Entry 7R5B (X-ray diffraction, 1.77 A resolution); this record covers chain A.

[Chain A]
Name: Bromodomain-containing protein 4
From: Homo sapiens
UniProtKB: O60885 (BRD4_HUMAN); residue numbers follow UniProt; this construct covers 44-168
Chain sequence (127 residues; each row starts with the number of its first residue):
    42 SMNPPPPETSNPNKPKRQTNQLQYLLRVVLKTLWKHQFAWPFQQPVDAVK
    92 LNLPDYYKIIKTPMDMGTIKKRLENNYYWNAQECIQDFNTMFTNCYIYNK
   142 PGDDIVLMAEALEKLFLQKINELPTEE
Sequence notes: expression tag (42-43)
Residues lining bound ligands: I5K (1-(3-aminophenyl)-3-methyl-5,6,7,8-tetrahydro-2H-cyclohepta[c]pyrrol-4-one): Trp81, Pro82, Phe83, Gln85, Pro86, Val87, Leu92, Leu94, Tyr97, Cys136, Tyr139, Asn140, Ile146
Curated features (UniProtKB/Swiss-Prot):
  - site: Asn140 (Acetylated histone binding)
  - cross-link: Lys99 (Glycyl lysine isopeptide (Lys-Gly) (interchain with G-Cter in SUMO2))
  - natural variant: Asp145 (D145G: Found in a patient with a neurodevelopmental syndrome; uncertain significance)
  - mutagenesis: Asn140 (N140A: Abolishes binding to acetylated histones)

[Overview]
Bound to chain A: compound I5K. From UniProt: one mutagenesis site.
Chain A is Bromodomain-containing protein 4 (Homo sapiens); the structure, Crystal structure of BRD4(1) in
complex with the inhibitor MPM2, was determined by X-ray diffraction together with 7B1T from the same study.
